Entry 3SQ7 (X-ray diffraction, 2.00 A resolution); this record covers chain A.

[Chain A]
Name: Tyrosyl-DNA phosphodiesterase 1
Organism: Saccharomyces cerevisiae
Notes: EC 3.1.4.-
UniProtKB: P38319 (TYDP1_YEAST); residues 79-539 here = UniProt positions 79-539
Amino-acid sequence (470 residues; each row starts with the number of its first residue):
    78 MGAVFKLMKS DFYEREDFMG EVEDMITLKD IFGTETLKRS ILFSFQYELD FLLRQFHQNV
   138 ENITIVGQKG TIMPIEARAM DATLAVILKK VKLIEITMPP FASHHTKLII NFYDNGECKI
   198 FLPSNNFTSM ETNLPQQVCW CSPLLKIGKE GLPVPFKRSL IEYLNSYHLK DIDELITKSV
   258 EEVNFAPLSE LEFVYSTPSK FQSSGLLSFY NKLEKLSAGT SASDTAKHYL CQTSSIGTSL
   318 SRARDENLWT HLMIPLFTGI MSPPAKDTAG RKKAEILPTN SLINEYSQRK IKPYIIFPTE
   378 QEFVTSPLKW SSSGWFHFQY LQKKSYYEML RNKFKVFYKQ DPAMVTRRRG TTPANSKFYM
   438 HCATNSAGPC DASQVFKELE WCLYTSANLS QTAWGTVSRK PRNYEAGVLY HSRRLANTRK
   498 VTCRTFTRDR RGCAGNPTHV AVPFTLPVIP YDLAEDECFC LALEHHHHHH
Disordered / not traced: 78, 94-100, 342-352, 442-449, 507-513, 544-547
Sequence notes: initiating methionine (78); engineered mutation Asn432 (His in P38319); expression tag (540-547)
UniProt features mapped onto this chain:
  - region: Ser312 to Ser316 (Interaction with DNA)
  - active site: His182 (Nucleophile)
  - binding site (substrate): Lys184, Lys434
  - site: Ser467 (Interaction with DNA)
Reported in the primary citation:
  - conformationally variable residues (side-chain flip): His182
  - interface residues: Glu541
  - catalytic residues: His182, Lys434, Asn465 (citing earlier work)
  - catalytic residues: Glu482 (from molecular simulation)
  - mutagenesis - H432N (560-fold): decreased catalytic activity

[Summary]
Curated annotation (UniProt) lists active-site residue His182 and substrate-binding residues Lys184 and
Lys434. The paper reports catalytic residues His182, Lys434 and Asn465 among others; H432N reduces catalytic
activity.
Chain A is Tyrosyl-DNA phosphodiesterase 1 (Saccharomyces cerevisiae); the structure, Crystal Structure
Analysis of the Yeast Tyrosyl-DNA Phosphodiesterase H432N_Glu Mutant, was determined by X-ray diffraction
together with 3SQ3, 3SQ5 and 3SQ8 from the same study.
